Entry 5HRW (X-ray diffraction, 1.80 A resolution); this record covers chain A.

== Chain A ==
Molecule: Protein polybromo-1
Organism: Homo sapiens
UniProt: Q86U86 (PB1_HUMAN), isoform Q86U86-3; residues 645-766 here correspond to UniProt positions 613-734 (UniProt number = residue number - 32)
Chain sequence (124 residues; numbered 643 to 766; the number before each row is that of its first residue):
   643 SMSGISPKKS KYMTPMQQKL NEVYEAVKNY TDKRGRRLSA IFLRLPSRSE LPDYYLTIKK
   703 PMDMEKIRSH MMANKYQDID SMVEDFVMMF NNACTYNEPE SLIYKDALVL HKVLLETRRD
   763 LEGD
Unresolved in the structure: 643-653, 764-766
Construct notes: expression tag (643-644)
UniProt features mapped onto this chain:
  - cross-link: Lys670 (Glycyl lysine isopeptide (Lys-Gly) (interchain with G-Cter in SUMO2))
Residues lining bound ligands: 64E (1-propylisochromeno[3,4-c]pyrazol-5(3H)-one): Ile683, Phe684, Arg686, Leu687, Pro688, Leu693, Tyr696, Met704, Asp705, Met731, Asn734, Ala735, Tyr738, Asn739, Ile745
Reported in the primary citation:
  - binding site for 64E: Asn739

== In short ==
Ligands of chain A: compound 64E. The paper reports a binding site for 64E at Asn739.
Chain A is Protein polybromo-1 (Homo sapiens); the structure, Crystal structure of the fifth bromodomain of
human PB1 in complex with 1-propylisochromeno[3,4-c]pyrazol-5(2H)-one) compound, was determined by X-ray
diffraction (same publication as 5HRV, 5HRX, 5II1, 5II2 and 5IID).
